PDB entry 9JBJ | electron microscopy, 3.73 A resolution | chains A and B

Chain A (and B):
Name: Lysosomal cholesterol signaling protein
From: Homo sapiens
Notes: chain B of this document is another copy of the same molecule, construct and numbering; everything in this record applies to it too
UniProt: Q7Z3F1 (LYCHS_HUMAN); residue numbers follow UniProt; this construct covers 1-870
Chain sequence (878 residues; each row starts with the number of its first residue):
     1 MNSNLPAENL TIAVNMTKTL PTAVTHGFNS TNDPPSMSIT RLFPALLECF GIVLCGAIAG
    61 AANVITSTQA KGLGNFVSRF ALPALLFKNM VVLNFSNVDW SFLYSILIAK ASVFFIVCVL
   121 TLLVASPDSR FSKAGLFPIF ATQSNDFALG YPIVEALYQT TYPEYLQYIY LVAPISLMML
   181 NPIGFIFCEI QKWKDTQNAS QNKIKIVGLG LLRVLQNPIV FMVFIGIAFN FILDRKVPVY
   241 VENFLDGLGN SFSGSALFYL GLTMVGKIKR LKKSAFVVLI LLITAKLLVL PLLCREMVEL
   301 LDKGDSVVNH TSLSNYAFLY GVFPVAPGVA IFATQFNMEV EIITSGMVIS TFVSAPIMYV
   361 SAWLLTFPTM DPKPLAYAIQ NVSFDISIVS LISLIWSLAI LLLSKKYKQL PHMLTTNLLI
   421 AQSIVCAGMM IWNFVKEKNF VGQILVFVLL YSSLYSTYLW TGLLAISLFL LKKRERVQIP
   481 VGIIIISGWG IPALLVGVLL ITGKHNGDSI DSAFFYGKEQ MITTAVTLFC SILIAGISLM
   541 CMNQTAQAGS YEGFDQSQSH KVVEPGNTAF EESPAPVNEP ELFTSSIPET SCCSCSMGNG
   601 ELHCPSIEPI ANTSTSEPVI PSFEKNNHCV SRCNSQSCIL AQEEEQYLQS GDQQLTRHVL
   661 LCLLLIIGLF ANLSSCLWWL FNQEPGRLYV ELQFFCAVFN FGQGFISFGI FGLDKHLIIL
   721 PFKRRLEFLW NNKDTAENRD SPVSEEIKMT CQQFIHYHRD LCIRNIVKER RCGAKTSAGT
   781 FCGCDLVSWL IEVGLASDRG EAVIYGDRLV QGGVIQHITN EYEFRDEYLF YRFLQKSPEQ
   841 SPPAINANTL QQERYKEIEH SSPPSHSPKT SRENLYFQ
Not modelled in the structure: 1-34, 197-199, 270-271, 369-373, 399-412, 436-444, 464-482, 500-508, 534-663, 682-689, 711-878 (chain B: 1-34, 270-271, 369-373, 399-412, 436-444, 464-482, 500-508, 534-665, 682-689, 711-878)
Construct notes: engineered mutation A57 (Tyr in Q7Z3F1), A61 (Arg in Q7Z3F1); expression tag (871-878)
Swiss-Prot annotation at these positions:
  - binding site (cholesterol): F43, G266, K267, I268, R657
  - glycosylation (N-linked (GlcNAc...) asparagine): N9, N15, N29, N309, N381
Reported in the primary citation:
  - mutagenesis - F50A, F352A, L660A, F695A, F699A, F705A: decreased binding to cholesterol
  - mutagenesis - G702F, G702L, G702M: increased binding to cholesterol
  - mutagenesis - G702F, G702L, G702M: increased signaling in response to mTORC1

How chain A and chain B interact:
Residue-residue contacts (52):
  R41(A) - N243(B)  hydrogen bond
  F43(A) - Y240(B)  hydrophobic
  P44(A) - N243(B)
  L47(A) - Y240(B)
  E48(A) - N243(B)
  E48(A) - G247(B)
  G51(A) - F244(B)
  I52(A) - F244(B)
  C55(A) - F244(B)  hydrophobic
  A59(A) - F80(B)  hydrophobic
  V64(A) - N75(B)  hydrogen bond (backbone-side chain)
  I65(A) - G72(B)
  I65(A) - N75(B)
  T68(A) - T68(B)
  T68(A) - Q69(B)
  Q69(A) - T68(B)
  Q69(A) - Q69(B)
  Q69(A) - K71(B)
  Q69(A) - G72(B)
  Q69(A) - N75(B)  hydrogen bond
  G72(A) - I65(B)
  G72(A) - Q69(B)
  L73(A) - L73(B)  hydrophobic
  N75(A) - V64(B)  hydrogen bond (side chain-backbone)
  N75(A) - I65(B)
  F76(A) - L73(B)  hydrophobic
  F76(A) - G254(B)
  F76(A) - S255(B)
  F76(A) - F258(B)  hydrophobic
  F80(A) - C55(B)
  F80(A) - A59(B)  hydrophobic
  F80(A) - F258(B)  hydrophobic
  Y240(A) - F43(B)  hydrophobic
  Y240(A) - L47(B)
  Y240(A) - D385(B)  hydrogen bond
  Y240(A) - I388(B)  hydrophobic
  N243(A) - P44(B)
  N243(A) - E48(B)
  F244(A) - E48(B)
  F244(A) - G51(B)
  F244(A) - I52(B)
  F244(A) - C55(B)  hydrophobic
  G247(A) - E48(B)  hydrogen bond (backbone-side chain)
  G247(A) - I52(B)
  G247(A) - G254(B)
  S251(A) - S251(B)
  G254(A) - G247(B)
  F258(A) - F76(B)  hydrophobic
  F258(A) - F80(B)  hydrophobic
  F384(A) - Y240(B)
  D385(A) - Y240(B)  hydrogen bond
  I388(A) - Y240(B)  hydrophobic
Interface residues without a listed pair, chain A (33 interface residues in all): A45, A70, L248, N250, S255
Interface residues without a listed pair, chain B (31 interface residues in all): L248, N250, F384

Overview:
The interface between chain A and chain B involves 33 residues on one side and 31 on the other; the contacts
include 7 hydrogen bonds. Polar pairs include R41(A)-N243(B), V64(A)-N75(B) and Q69(A)-N75(B). The paper
reports that F50A, F352A and L660A of chain A, among others, reduce binding to cholesterol; G702F, G702L and
G702M of chain A increase binding to cholesterol; 9 substitutions were tested in all.
Both chains are Lysosomal cholesterol signaling protein (Homo sapiens). Entry 9JBJ (Cryo-EM structure of the
human LYCHOS Y57A/R61A mutant in the expanded state) was determined by electron microscopy together with 9JBE,
9JBF, 9JBG, 9JBH and 9JBI from the same study.
